7W68 - chains B and F of the 6 polymer chains in the assembly; structure by electron microscopy, 4.40 A resolution (low resolution: residue-level contacts below are approximate; hydrogen-bond / salt-bridge calls are withheld).

# Chain B
Molecule: DNA replication licensing factor MCM3
Source organism: Homo sapiens
Notes: EC 3.6.4.12
UniProtKB: P25205 (MCM3_HUMAN); residues -32 to 775 here correspond to UniProt positions 1-808 (UniProt number = residue number + 33)
Chain sequence (808 residues; each row starts with the number of its first residue; numbers below 1 keep their minus sign (Met-32 is residue -32)):
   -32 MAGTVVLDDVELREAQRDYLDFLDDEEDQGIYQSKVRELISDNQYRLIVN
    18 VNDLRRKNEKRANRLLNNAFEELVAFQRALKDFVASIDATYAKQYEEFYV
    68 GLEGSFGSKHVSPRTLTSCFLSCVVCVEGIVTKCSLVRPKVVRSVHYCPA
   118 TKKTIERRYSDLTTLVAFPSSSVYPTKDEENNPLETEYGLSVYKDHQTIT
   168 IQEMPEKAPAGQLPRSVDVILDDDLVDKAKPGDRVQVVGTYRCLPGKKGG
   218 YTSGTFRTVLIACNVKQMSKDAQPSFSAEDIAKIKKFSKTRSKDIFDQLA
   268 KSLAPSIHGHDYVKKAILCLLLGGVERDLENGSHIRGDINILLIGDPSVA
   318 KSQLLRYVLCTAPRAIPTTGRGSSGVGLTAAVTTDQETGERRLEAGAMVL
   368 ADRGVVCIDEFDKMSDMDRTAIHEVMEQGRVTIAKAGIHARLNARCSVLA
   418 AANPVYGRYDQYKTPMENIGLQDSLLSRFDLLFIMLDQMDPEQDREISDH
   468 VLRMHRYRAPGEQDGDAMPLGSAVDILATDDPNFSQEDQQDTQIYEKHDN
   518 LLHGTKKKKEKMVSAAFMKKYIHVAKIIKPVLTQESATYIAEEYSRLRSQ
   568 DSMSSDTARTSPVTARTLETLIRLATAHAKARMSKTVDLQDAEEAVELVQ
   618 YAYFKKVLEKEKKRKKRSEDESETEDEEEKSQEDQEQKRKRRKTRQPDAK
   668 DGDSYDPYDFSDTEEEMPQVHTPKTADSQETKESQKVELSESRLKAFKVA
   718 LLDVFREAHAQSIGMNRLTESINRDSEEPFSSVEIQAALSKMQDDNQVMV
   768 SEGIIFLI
Unresolved in the structure: -32 to 0, 114-153, 213-221, 240-245, 353-357, 476-530, 571-578, 622-775

# Chain F
Molecule: DNA replication licensing factor MCM7
Source organism: Homo sapiens
Notes: EC 3.6.4.12
UniProtKB: P33993 (MCM7_HUMAN); residues -3 to 715 here correspond to UniProt positions 1-719 (UniProt number = residue number + 4)
Chain sequence (719 residues; row label = number of the first residue in the row; numbers below 1 keep their minus sign (Met-3 is residue -3)):
    -3 MALKDYALEKEKVKKFLQEFYQDDELGKKQFKYGNQLVRLAHREQVALYV
    47 DLDDVAEDDPELVDSICENARRYAKLFADAVQELLPQYKEREVVNKDVLD
    97 VYIEHRLMMEQRSRDPGMVRSPQNQYPAELMRRFELYFQGPSSNKPRVIR
   147 EVRADSVGKLVTVRGIVTRVSEVKPKMVVATYTCDQCGAETYQPIQSPTF
   197 MPLIMCPSQECQTNRSGGRLYLQTRGSRFIKFQEMKMQEHSDQVPVGNIP
   247 RSITVLVEGENTRIAQPGDHVSVTGIFLPILRTGFRQVVQGLLSETYLEA
   297 HRIVKMNKSEDDESGAGELTREELRQIAEEDFYEKLAASIAPEIYGHEDV
   347 KKALLLLLVGGVDQSPRGMKIRGNINICLMGDPGVAKSQLLSYIDRLAPR
   397 SQYTTGRGSSGVGLTAAVLRDSVSGELTLEGGALVLADQGVCCIDEFDKM
   447 AEADRTAIHEVMEQQTISIAKAGILTTLNARCSILAAANPAYGRYNPRRS
   497 LEQNIQLPAALLSRFDLLWLIQDRPDRDNDLRLAQHITYVHQHSRQPPSQ
   547 FEPLDMKLMRRYIAMCREKQPMVPESLADYITAAYVEMRREAWASKDATY
   597 TSARTLLAILRLSTALARLRMVDVVEKEDVNEAIRLMEMSKDSLLGDKGQ
   647 TARTQRPADVIFATVRELVSGGRSVRFSEAEQRCVSRGFTPAQFQAALDE
   697 YEELNVWQVNASRTRITFV
Unresolved in the structure: -3 to 0, 88-120, 192-213, 306-315, 641-715
Disulfides: Cys438-Cys478

# Interface between chain B and chain F
Residue-residue contacts (60):
  Arg105(B) - Glu291(F)
  Arg105(B) - Tyr293(F)
  Ser111(B) - Val285(F)
  Glu154(B) - Glu64(F)
  Tyr155(B) - Glu64(F)
  Tyr155(B) - Arg67(F)
  Tyr155(B) - Asp151(F)
  Tyr155(B) - Val153(F)
  Tyr155(B) - Gly154(F)
  Tyr155(B) - Lys155(F)
  Gly156(B) - Arg67(F)
  Gly156(B) - Val284(F)
  Leu157(B) - Gln283(F)
  Leu157(B) - Val284(F)
  Leu157(B) - Val285(F)
  Ser158(B) - Val284(F)
  Ser158(B) - Val285(F)
  Val159(B) - Ala150(F)
  Val159(B) - Val153(F)
  Tyr160(B) - Ala150(F)
  Tyr160(B) - Val153(F)
  Tyr160(B) - Leu289(F)
  Tyr160(B) - Ser290(F)
  Lys161(B) - Ala150(F)
  Asp162(B) - Ala150(F)
  Arg294(B) - His537(F)
  Asp295(B) - His537(F)
  Leu296(B) - His537(F)
  Glu297(B) - Ser540(F)
  Asn298(B) - Arg392(F)
  Gly299(B) - Arg392(F)
  Ser300(B) - Gln385(F)
  His301(B) - Tyr341(F)
  His301(B) - Val381(F)
  His301(B) - Ala382(F)
  Glu391(B) - Thr401(F)
  Arg397(B) - Gly243(F)
  His406(B) - Ile245(F)
  Ala407(B) - Ile245(F)
  Arg408(B) - Val242(F)
  Arg408(B) - Gly243(F)
  Arg408(B) - Asn244(F)
  Leu549(B) - Thr534(F)
  Leu549(B) - Val536(F)
  Leu549(B) - His537(F)
  Leu549(B) - Gln538(F)
  Ala558(B) - Leu527(F)
  Ala558(B) - Ala530(F)
  Arg565(B) - Asp519(F)
  Arg565(B) - Arg520(F)
  Arg565(B) - Pro521(F)
  Thr581(B) - Asp526(F)
  Thr581(B) - Leu529(F)
  Ala582(B) - Tyr341(F)
  Ala582(B) - Val381(F)
  Ala582(B) - Ala382(F)
  Arg583(B) - Pro379(F)
  Leu585(B) - Ile533(F)
  Glu586(B) - Ile533(F)
  Glu586(B) - His537(F)
Also at the interface, not in a pair above, chain B (41 interface residues in all): Pro106, Val108, Val109, Ile400, Asp440, Ala554, Tyr561, Ser562, Val580
Also at the interface, not in a pair above, chain F (44 interface residues in all): Tyr2, Cys63, Arg149, Tyr389, Lys445, Arg523

# Overview
41 residues of chain B and 44 residues of chain F are in contact.
Chain B is DNA replication licensing factor MCM3 and chain F is DNA replication licensing factor MCM7, both
from Homo sapiens; the structure, human single hexameric Mcm2-7 complex, was determined by electron
microscopy.
